PDB entry 8KE0 | electron microscopy, 4.00 A resolution | chains D and I of the 11 polymer chains in the assembly

== Chain D ==
Name: Histone H2B type 1-J
Source organism: Homo sapiens
UniProt: P06899 (H2B1J_HUMAN); residues 0-125 here correspond to UniProt positions 1-126 (UniProt number = residue number + 1)
Sequence (129 residues; row label = number of the first residue in the row; numbers below 1 keep their minus sign (Gly-3 is residue -3)):
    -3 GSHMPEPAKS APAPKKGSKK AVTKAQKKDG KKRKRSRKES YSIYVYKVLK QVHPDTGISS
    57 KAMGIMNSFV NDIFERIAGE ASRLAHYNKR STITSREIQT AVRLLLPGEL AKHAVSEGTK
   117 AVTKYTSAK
Disordered / not traced: -3 to 29, 125
Differences from the reference sequence: expression tag (-3 to -1)
Swiss-Prot annotation at these positions:
  - modified residue: Pro1 (N-acetylproline), Glu2 (ADP-ribosyl glutamic acid), Lys5 (N6-(2-hydroxyisobutyryl)lysine), Ser6 (ADP-ribosylserine), Lys11 (N6-(beta-hydroxybutyryl)lysine), Lys12 (N6-(2-hydroxyisobutyryl)lysine), Ser14 (Phosphoserine), Lys15 (N6-acetyllysine), Lys16 (N6-(beta-hydroxybutyryl)lysine), Lys20 (N6-(2-hydroxyisobutyryl)lysine), Lys23 (N6-(2-hydroxyisobutyryl)lysine), Lys24 (N6-(2-hydroxyisobutyryl)lysine), Lys34 (N6-(2-hydroxyisobutyryl)lysine), Glu35 (PolyADP-ribosyl glutamic acid), Ser36 (Phosphoserine), Lys43 (N6-(2-hydroxyisobutyryl)lysine), Lys46 (N6-(2-hydroxyisobutyryl)lysine), Lys57 (N6,N6-dimethyllysine), Arg79 (Dimethylated arginine), Lys85 (N6,N6,N6-trimethyllysine) and 6 more in UniProt
  - glycosylation: Ser112 (O-linked (GlcNAc) serine)
  - cross-link (Glycyl lysine isopeptide (Lys-Gly)): Lys5 (interchain with G-Cter in SUMO2), Lys20 (interchain with G-Cter in SUMO2), Lys34 (interchain with G-Cter in ubiquitin), Lys120 (interchain with G-Cter in ubiquitin)

== Chain I ==
Molecule: 193-nt DNA strand
Source organism: synthetic construct
Sequence (193 nucleotides; row label = number of the first residue in the row; numbers below 1 keep their minus sign (DA-96 is residue -96)):
   -96 ATCACGTAAT ATTGGCCAGC TAGGATCACA ATCCCGGTGC CGAGGCCGCT CAATTGGTCG
   -36 TAGACAGCTC TAGCACCGCT TAAACGCACG TACGGAATCC GTACGTGCGT TTAAGCGGTG
    24 CTAGAGCTGT CTACGACCAA TTGAGCGGCC TCGGCACCGG GATTGTGATC CTAGCTGGCC
    84 AATATTACGT GAT
Disordered / not traced: -96 to -92, 92-96

== Interface between chain D and chain I ==
Residue-residue contacts (14; chain D residue first):
  Arg33(D) - DC-46(I)  sugar contact
  Arg33(D) - DA-45(I)  salt bridge to the phosphate
  Tyr42(D) - DG-53(I)  sugar contact
  Tyr42(D) - DG-52(I)  hydrogen bond to the phosphate
  Gly53(D) - DG-53(I)  phosphate contact
  Ile54(D) - DA-54(I)  sugar contact
  Ile54(D) - DG-53(I)  phosphate contact
  Ser55(D) - DA-54(I)  phosphate contact
  Ser56(D) - DA-54(I)  hydrogen bond to the phosphate
  Arg86(D) - DG-34(I)  sugar contact
  Arg86(D) - DA-33(I)  phosphate contact
  Ser87(D) - DG-34(I)  hydrogen bond to the phosphate
  Thr88(D) - DA-35(I)  hydrogen bond to the phosphate
  Thr88(D) - DG-34(I)  hydrogen bond to the phosphate
Also at the interface, not in a pair above, chain D (11 interface residues in all): Lys30, Arg31
Also at the interface, not in a pair above, chain I (9 interface residues in all): DT31

== In short ==
Chain D and chain I form an interface of 11 and 9 residues respectively, with 5 hydrogen bonds and 1 salt
bridge. Polar contacts include Tyr42(D)-DG-52(I), Ser56(D)-DA-54(I) and Ser87(D)-DG-34(I).
Here chain D is Histone H2B type 1-J (Homo sapiens) and chain I is a 193-nt DNA strand (synthetic construct).
Entry 8KE0 (Structure of H1.2 bound to the nucleosome) was determined by electron microscopy together with
8KD1 and 8KCY from the same study.
